PDB entry 6PUI | X-ray diffraction, 1.96 A resolution | chains B and G of the 4 polymer chains in the assembly

# Chain B
Molecule: Human TCR alpha chain
Source organism: Homo sapiens
Sequence (204 residues; numbered 0 to 203; the number before each row is that of its first residue; numbering starts at 0):
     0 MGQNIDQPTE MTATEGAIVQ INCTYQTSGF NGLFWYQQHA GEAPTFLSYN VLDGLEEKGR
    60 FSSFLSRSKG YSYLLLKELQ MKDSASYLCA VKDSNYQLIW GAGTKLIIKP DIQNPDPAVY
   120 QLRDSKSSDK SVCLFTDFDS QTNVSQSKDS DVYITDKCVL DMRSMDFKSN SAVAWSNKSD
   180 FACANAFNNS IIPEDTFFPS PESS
Disordered / not traced: 0, 201-203
Disulfide bonds: C22-C88, C132-C182

# Chain G
Molecule: Human TCR beta chain
Source organism: Homo sapiens
Sequence (246 residues; row label = number of the first residue in the row; numbering starts at 0):
     0 MNAGVTQTPK FQVLKTGQSM TLQCAQDMNH NSMYWYRQDP GMGLRLIYYS ASEGTTDKGE
    60 VPNGYNVSRL NKREFSLRLE SAAPSQTSVY FCASSVWTGE GSGELFFGEG SRLTVLEDLK
   120 NVFPPEVAVF EPSEAEISHT QKATLVCLAT GFYPDHVELS WWVNGKEVHS GVCTDPQPLK
   180 EQPALNDSRY ALSSRLRVSA TFWQNPRNHF RCQVQFYGLS ENDEWTQDRA KPVTQIVSAE
   240 AWGRAD
Disordered / not traced: 0
Disulfide bonds: C23-C91, C146-C211
Bound ions: Na+: Y47, P61, Y64

# Interface between chain B and chain G
Contacting residue pairs - 96 pairs, chain B then chain G:
  F33(B) with G100(G); S101(G); G102(G); E103(G)
  Y35(B) with E103(G); L104(G), hydrogen bond (side chain-backbone); F106(G), hydrophobic
  Q37(B) with Q37(G), hydrogen bond; F90(G)
  E41(B) with F90(G)
  A42(B) with F90(G), hydrophobic; F106(G), hydrophobic; G107(G)
  P43(B) with F106(G)
  F45(B) with E103(G)
  Y48(B) with G100(G); S101(G)
  K91(B) with E99(G), hydrogen bond (side chain-backbone); G100(G), hydrogen bond (side chain-backbone); G102(G), hydrogen bond (side chain-backbone)
  Y95(B) with G98(G)
  L97(B) with Y35(G); L104(G), hydrophobic
  W99(B) with Y35(G), hydrogen bond; G42(G); L43(G); L104(G), hydrophobic; F106(G), hydrophobic
  G100(B) with G42(G)
  A101(B) with M41(G); G42(G)
  K104(B) with Q176(G), hydrogen bond
  D115(B) with H138(G), salt bridge; T139(G)
  Y119(B) with S132(G); A134(G); E135(G); H138(G); T139(G)
  Q120(B) with S132(G)
  L121(B) with F129(G); E130(G); T143(G); V145(G), hydrophobic
  R122(B) with F129(G); E130(G), salt bridge; P131(G), hydrogen bond (side chain-backbone); W202(G); R243(G)
  S124(B) with V128(G); F129(G)
  S127(B) with A127(G); F129(G)
  K129(B) with F129(G); L147(G); T149(G)
  V131(B) with F129(G), hydrophobic; L147(G), hydrophobic
  L133(B) with T143(G)
  T135(B) with R196(G)
  D136(B) with T139(G); R196(G), salt bridge
  Q145(B) with L178(G)
  Y152(B) with L178(G), hydrophobic; E180(G)
  I153(B) with L178(G)
  T154(B) with D174(G); S192(G), hydrogen bond; R194(G), hydrogen bond
  D155(B) with R194(G)
  C157(B) with C172(G), disulfide; T173(G); R194(G)
  V158(B) with C172(G), hydrogen bond (backbone-side chain)
  L159(B) with G170(G); C172(G), hydrophobic; R196(G)
  D160(B) with S169(G); G170(G), hydrogen bond (backbone-backbone)
  M161(B) with K141(G); R196(G); V197(G); S198(G)
  R162(B) with S169(G), hydrogen bond (backbone-side chain)
  M164(B) with K141(G)
  F166(B) with K141(G); R196(G)
  S168(B) with R196(G), hydrogen bond
  S170(B) with R194(G), hydrogen bond
  A171(B) with R194(G)
  V172(B) with R194(G)
  W174(B) with L147(G), hydrophobic; T149(G); A190(G), hydrophobic
  F196(B) with H138(G)
  P198(B) with A134(G), hydrophobic
Also at the interface, not in a pair above, chain B (51 interface residues in all): N30, L87, D123, S126
Also at the interface, not in a pair above, chain G (52 interface residues in all): G40, E108, E125, I136, L144, V171
Cross-chain cystine bridges: C157(B)-C172(G)

# Overview
The interface between chain B and chain G involves 51 residues on one side and 52 on the other; the contacts
include 1 disulfide bond, 15 hydrogen bonds and 3 salt bridges. Polar pairs include D115(B)-H138(G),
R122(B)-E130(G) and D136(B)-R196(G).
Here chain B is Human TCR alpha chain and chain G is Human TCR beta chain, both from Homo sapiens. Entry 6PUI
(Structure of human MAIT A-F7 TCR in complex with human MR1-4'OH-Butyl-5-OP-U) was determined by X-ray
diffraction (same publication as 6PUC, 6PUD, 6PUE, 6PUF, 6PUG, 6PUH and 4 further entries).
